4BP1 - chain A; structure by X-ray diffraction, 2.17 A resolution.

Chain A:
Protein: Spermidine synthase
Organism: Plasmodium falciparum
Notes: EC 2.5.1.16
Reference sequence: Q8II73 (Q8II73_PLAF7); numbering as in UniProt (aligned over 41-321)
Sequence (283 residues; row label = number of the first residue in the row):
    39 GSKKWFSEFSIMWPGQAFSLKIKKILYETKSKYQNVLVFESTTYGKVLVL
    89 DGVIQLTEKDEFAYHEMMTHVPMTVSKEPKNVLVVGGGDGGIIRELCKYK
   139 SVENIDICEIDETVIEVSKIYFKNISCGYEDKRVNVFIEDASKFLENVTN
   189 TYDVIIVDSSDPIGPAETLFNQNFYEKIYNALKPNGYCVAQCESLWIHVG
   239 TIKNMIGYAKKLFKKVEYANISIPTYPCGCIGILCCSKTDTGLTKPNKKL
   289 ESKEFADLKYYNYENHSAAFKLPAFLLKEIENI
Unresolved in the structure: 39-40
Sequence notes: expression tag (39-40)
Residues lining bound ligands:
  - 5'-deoxy-5'-methylthioadenosine (MTA): Gln72, Leu86, Leu88, Gln93, Val123, Gly124, Gly125, Gly126, Asp127, Cys146, Glu147, Ile148, Asp149, Val152, Glu177, Asp178, Ala179, Asp196, Ser197, Ser198, Pro203, Ala204, Thr206, Leu207
  - 1,4-diaminobutane (PUT): Val91, Ile92, Gln93, Tyr102, Asp196, Ser197, Ser198, Asp199, Gln229, Glu231, Tyr264, Pro265, Ile269
What the authors report for this chain:
  - binding site for 5'-deoxy-5'-methylthioadenosine: Gln72, Ile148, Asp178, Ala179, Pro203, Ala204
  - binding site for 1,4-diaminobutane: Tyr102, Asp196, Ser197, Asp199

Overview:
Bound to chain A: 5'-deoxy-5'-methylthioadenosine and 1,4-diaminobutane. From the paper: a binding site for
5'-deoxy-5'-methylthioadenosine at Gln72, Ile148 and Asp178 among others; a binding site for 1,4-diaminobutane
at Tyr102, Asp196 and Ser197 among others.
Chain A is Spermidine synthase (Plasmodium falciparum); the structure, Crystal Structure of Plasmodium
Falciparum Spermidine Synthase in Complex with 5'-Methylthioadenosine and Putrescine, was determined by X-ray
diffraction (same publication as 4CWA, 4CXM, 4UOE and 4BP3).
